PDB entry 8YBX | electron microscopy, 3.68 A resolution | chains C and K of the 10 polymer chains in the assembly

[Chain C]
Molecule: Caspase-8 subunit p10
From: Homo sapiens
UniProtKB: Q14790 (CASP8_HUMAN); residue numbers follow UniProt; this construct covers 1-479
Amino-acid sequence (479 residues; row label = number of the first residue in the row):
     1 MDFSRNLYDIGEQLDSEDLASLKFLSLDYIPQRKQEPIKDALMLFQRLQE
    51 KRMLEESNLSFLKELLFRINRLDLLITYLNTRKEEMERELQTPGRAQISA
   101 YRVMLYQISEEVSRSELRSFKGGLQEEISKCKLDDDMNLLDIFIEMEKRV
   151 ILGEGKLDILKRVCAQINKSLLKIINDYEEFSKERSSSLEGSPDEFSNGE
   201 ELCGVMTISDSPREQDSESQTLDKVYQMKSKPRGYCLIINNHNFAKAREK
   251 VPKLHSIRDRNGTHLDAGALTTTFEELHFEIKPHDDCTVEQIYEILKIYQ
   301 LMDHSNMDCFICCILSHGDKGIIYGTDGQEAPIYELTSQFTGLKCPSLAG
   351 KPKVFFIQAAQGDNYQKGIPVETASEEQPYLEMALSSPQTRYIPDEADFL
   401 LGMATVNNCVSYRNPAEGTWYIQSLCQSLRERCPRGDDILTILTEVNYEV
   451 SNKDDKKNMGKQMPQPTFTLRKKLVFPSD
Not modelled in the structure: 183-479
Construct notes: engineered mutation Gly122 (Phe in Q14790), Gly123 (Leu in Q14790), Ala360 (Cys in Q14790), Ala374 (Asp in Q14790), Ala384 (Asp in Q14790)

[Chain K]
Molecule: CASP8 and FADD-like apoptosis regulator subunit p43
From: Homo sapiens
UniProtKB: O15519 (CFLAR_HUMAN); numbering as in UniProt (aligned over 1-181)
Amino-acid sequence (181 residues; row label = number of the first residue in the row):
     1 MSAEVIHQVEEALDTDEKEMLLFLCRDVAIDVVPPNVRDLLDILRERGKL
    51 SVGDLAELLYRVRRFDLLKRILKMDRKAVETHLLRNPHLVSDYRVLMAEI
   101 GEDLDKSDVSSLIFLMKDYMGRGKISKEKSFLDLVVELEKLNLVAPDQLD
   151 LLEKCLKNIHRIDLKTKIQKYKQSVQGAGTS
Not modelled in the structure: 176-181

[Chain C / chain K interface]
Contacting residue pairs (10; chain C residue first):
  Arg5(C) - Asn158(K)
  Tyr8(C) - Ser111(K)  hydrogen bond
  Tyr8(C) - Phe114(K)  hydrophobic
  Tyr8(C) - Leu115(K)  hydrophobic
  Tyr8(C) - Asn158(K)
  Leu42(C) - Phe114(K)  hydrophobic
  Gln46(C) - Phe114(K)
  Gln46(C) - Arg122(K)
  Gln49(C) - Lys117(K)
  Glu50(C) - Arg122(K)  salt bridge
Interface residues without a listed pair, chain C (10 interface residues in all): Met1, Ser4, Leu7, Arg47
Interface residues without a listed pair, chain K (8 interface residues in all): Cys155, Ile159

[In short]
10 residues of chain C and 8 residues of chain K are in contact; the contacts include 1 hydrogen bond and 1
salt bridge. Polar pairs include Glu50(C)-Arg122(K) and Tyr8(C)-Ser111(K).
Chain C is Caspase-8 subunit p10 and chain K is CASP8 and FADD-like apoptosis regulator subunit p43, both from
Homo sapiens; the structure, Structure of the FADD/Caspase-8/cFLIP death effector domain assembly, was
determined by electron microscopy (same publication as 8YD7 and 8YD8).
